1KSV - chain A; structure by X-ray diffraction, 2.65 A resolution.

Chain A:
Name: Ribosomal small subunit pseudouridine synthase A
Organism: Escherichia coli
Notes: EC 4.2.1.70
UniProtKB: P0AA43 (RSUA_ECOLI); residues 1-231 here = UniProt positions 1-231
Sequence (234 residues; each row starts with the number of its first residue; a row labelled like 1A-1C holds insertion residues (1A, then the next letters in order)):
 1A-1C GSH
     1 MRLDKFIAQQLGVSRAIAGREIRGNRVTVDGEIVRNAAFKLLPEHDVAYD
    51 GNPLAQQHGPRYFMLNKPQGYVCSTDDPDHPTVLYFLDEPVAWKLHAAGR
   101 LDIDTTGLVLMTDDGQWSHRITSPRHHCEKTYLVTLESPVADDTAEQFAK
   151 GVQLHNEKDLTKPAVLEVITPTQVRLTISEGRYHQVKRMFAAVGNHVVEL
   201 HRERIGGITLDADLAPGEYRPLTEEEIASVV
Construct notes: cloning artifact (1A-1C); modified residue (1, 64, 111, 189)
Modified / non-standard residues: Mse-1, Mse-64, Mse-111, Mse-189 (selenomethionine; parent Met)
Ligand contacts: uridine-5'-monophosphate (U5P): Arg-100, Leu-101, Asp-102, Thr-105, Tyr-132, Ile-178, Tyr-183, His-184, Gln-185, Val-186, Lys-187, Leu-200
UniProt features mapped onto this chain:
  - active site: Asp-102 (Nucleophile)
  - mutagenesis: Asp-102 (D102N/T: Loss of activity)

In short:
Chain A binds uridine-5'-monophosphate. From UniProt: active-site residue Asp-102 and one mutagenesis site.
Chain A is Ribosomal small subunit pseudouridine synthase A (Escherichia coli); the structure, Structure of
rsua, was determined by X-ray diffraction, deposited together with 1KSK and 1KSL.
